Entry 7VMC (X-ray diffraction, 3.41 A resolution); this record covers chains B and C of the 3 polymer chains in the assembly.

Chain B:
Protein: tRNA nuclease CdiA
Organism: Escherichia coli O157:H7 (strain EC869)
Notes: EC 3.1.-.-
UniProt: B3BM48 (CDIA1_ECO5C); residues 1-285 here correspond to UniProt positions 2925-3209 (UniProt number = residue number + 2924)
Chain sequence (306 residues; numbered -20 to 285; the number before each row is that of its first residue; numbers below 1 keep their minus sign (Met-20 is residue -20)):
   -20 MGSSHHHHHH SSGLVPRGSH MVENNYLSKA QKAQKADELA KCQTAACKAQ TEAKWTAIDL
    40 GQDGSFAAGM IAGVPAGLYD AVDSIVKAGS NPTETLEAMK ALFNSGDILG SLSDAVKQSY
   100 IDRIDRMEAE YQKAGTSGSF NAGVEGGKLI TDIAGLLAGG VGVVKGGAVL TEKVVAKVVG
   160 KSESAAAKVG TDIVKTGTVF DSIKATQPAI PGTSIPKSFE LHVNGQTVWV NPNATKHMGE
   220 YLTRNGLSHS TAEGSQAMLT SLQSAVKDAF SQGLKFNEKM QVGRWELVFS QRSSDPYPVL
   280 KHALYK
Not modelled in the structure: -20 to 174
Construct notes: initiating methionine (-20); expression tag (-19 to 0)
From the paper describing this entry:
  - catalytic residues: His281
  - catalytic residues: His216 (proposed by the authors, not directly observed)

Chain C:
Protein: Contact-dependent inhibitor I
Organism: Escherichia coli O157:H7 (strain EC869)
UniProt: A0A2A3ULE6 (A0A2A3ULE6_ECOLX); residues 1-179 here = UniProt positions 1-179
Chain sequence (179 residues; numbered 1 to 179; the number before each row is that of its first residue):
     1 MKLTVDSVIN EPRSVAITID GYIPVDIKII DSKKLPPLYW RGGDGKKNLL ELAVLPENGF
    61 LSSITLVMIA SDSIHKTDSL SVSLPSSECG VPVVNTKLWS HSESDDFSRR FVDDFSLDIE
   121 VIISSESMLL TIGENKKVTS WIKCSDNFYL GIDAGRNVVH LYLDKLTPSE VESFFEAVG
Not modelled in the structure: 1-2

Chain B / chain C interface:
Pairs across the interface (37; chain B residue first):
  Asn210(B) - Ile23(C)
  His216(B) - Tyr39(C)
  His216(B) - Glu51(C)  salt bridge
  Glu219(B) - Pro36(C)
  Glu219(B) - Pro37(C)
  Glu219(B) - Tyr39(C)  hydrogen bond
  Glu219(B) - Phe107(C)
  Tyr220(B) - Phe107(C)  hydrophobic
  Thr222(B) - Pro36(C)
  Arg223(B) - Leu35(C)
  Arg223(B) - Pro36(C)  hydrogen bond (side chain-backbone)
  Arg223(B) - Pro37(C)  hydrogen bond (side chain-backbone)
  Arg223(B) - Leu38(C)
  Arg223(B) - Pro56(C)
  Arg223(B) - Phe107(C)
  Arg223(B) - Arg110(C)
  Asn224(B) - Asp105(C)
  Asn256(B) - Lys47(C)  hydrogen bond (backbone-side chain)
  Asn256(B) - Met68(C)
  Glu257(B) - Lys46(C)
  Lys258(B) - Gly45(C)
  Lys258(B) - Lys46(C)  hydrogen bond (backbone-backbone)
  Glu265(B) - Arg41(C)  salt bridge
  Val267(B) - Met68(C)  hydrophobic
  Arg271(B) - Tyr22(C)
  Arg271(B) - Glu176(C)  salt bridge
  Asp274(B) - Tyr22(C)  hydrogen bond
  Val278(B) - Tyr22(C)  hydrophobic
  Lys280(B) - Tyr22(C)  hydrogen bond (side chain-backbone)
  Lys280(B) - Val67(C)  hydrogen bond (side chain-backbone)
  His281(B) - Arg41(C)
  His281(B) - Leu49(C)
  His281(B) - Glu51(C)  salt bridge
  His281(B) - Val67(C)
  Leu283(B) - Arg41(C)
  Leu283(B) - Glu51(C)
  Leu283(B) - Phe111(C)  hydrophobic
Also at the interface, not in a pair above, chain B (22 interface residues in all): Trp208, Asn212, Tyr284, Lys285
Also at the interface, not in a pair above, chain C (27 interface residues in all): Gly21, Pro24, Ser108, Ala177, Val178, Gly179

Overview:
22 residues of chain B face 27 of chain C across their interface; the contacts include 8 hydrogen bonds and 4
salt bridges. Among the polar pairs are His216(B)-Glu51(C), Glu265(B)-Arg41(C) and Arg271(B)-Glu176(C). The
paper reports catalytic residues His281(B) and His216(B).
Here chain B is tRNA nuclease CdiA and chain C is Contact-dependent inhibitor I, both from Escherichia coli
O157:H7 (strain EC869). Entry 7VMC (Crystal structure of EF-Tu/CdiA/CdiI) was determined by X-ray diffraction.
